7RTE - chains B and C of the 4 polymer chains in the assembly; structure by X-ray diffraction, 2.06 A resolution.

Chain B:
Molecule: 15-nt DNA strand
Sequence (15 nucleotides; row label = number of the first residue in the row):
    16 TTACCGTGGG AAAGA

Chain C:
Protein: Recombining binding protein suppressor of hairless
From: Mus musculus
UniProt: P31266 (SUH_MOUSE); residue numbers follow UniProt; this construct covers 53-474
Sequence (423 residues; each row starts with the number of its first residue):
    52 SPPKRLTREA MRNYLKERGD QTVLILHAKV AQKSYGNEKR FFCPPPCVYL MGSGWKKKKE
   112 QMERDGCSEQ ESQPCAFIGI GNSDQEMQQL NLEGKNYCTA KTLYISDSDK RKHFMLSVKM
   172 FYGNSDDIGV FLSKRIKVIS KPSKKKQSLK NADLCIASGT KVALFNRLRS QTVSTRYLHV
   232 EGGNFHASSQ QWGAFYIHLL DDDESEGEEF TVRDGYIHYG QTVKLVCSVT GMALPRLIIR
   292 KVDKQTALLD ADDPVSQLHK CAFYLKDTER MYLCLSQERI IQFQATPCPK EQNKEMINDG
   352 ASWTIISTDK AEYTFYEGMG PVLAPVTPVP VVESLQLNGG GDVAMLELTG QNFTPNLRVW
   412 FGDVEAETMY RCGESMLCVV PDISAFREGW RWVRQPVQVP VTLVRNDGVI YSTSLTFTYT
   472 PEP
Unresolved in the structure: 390-392
Differences from the reference sequence: expression tag (52)
Reported in the primary citation:
  - mutagenesis - F261A, F261A/A284V, A284V: decreased signaling in response to Notch target genes Lgmn, Hes1 and Hey1

Chain B / chain C interface:
Contacting residue pairs - 15 pairs, chain B then chain C:
  DG21(B) - Lys90(C)  sugar contact
  DG21(B) - Phe92(C)  phosphate contact
  DG21(B) - Ser221(C)  hydrogen bond to the base
  DG21(B) - Gln222(C)  base contact
  DG21(B) - Thr223(C)  hydrogen bond to the phosphate
  DT22(B) - Lys90(C)  phosphate contact
  DT22(B) - Arg91(C)  phosphate contact
  DT22(B) - Phe92(C)  hydrogen bond to the phosphate
  DT22(B) - Arg218(C)  salt bridge to the phosphate
  DT22(B) - Ser221(C)  sugar contact
  DT22(B) - Thr223(C)  hydrogen bond to the phosphate
  DG23(B) - Arg91(C)  hydrogen bond to the base
  DG23(B) - Arg218(C)  salt bridge to the phosphate
  DG23(B) - Ser221(C)  hydrogen bond to the sugar
  DG25(B) - Lys192(C)  hydrogen bond to the base
Interface residues without a listed pair, chain B (6 interface residues in all): DG24, DA26
Interface residues without a listed pair, chain C (10 interface residues in all): Glu89, Cys94

Overview:
6 residues of chain B and 10 residues of chain C are in contact; the contacts include 7 hydrogen bonds and 2
salt bridges. Polar contacts include DG21(B)-Ser221(C), DG23(B)-Arg91(C) and DG25(B)-Lys192(C). The paper
reports that F261A, F261A/A284V and A284V of chain C reduce signaling in response to Notch target genes Lgmn,
Hes1 and Hey1.
Here chain B is a 15-nt DNA strand and chain C is Recombining binding protein suppressor of hairless (Mus
musculus). Entry 7RTE (X-ray structure of wild type RBPJ-L3MBTL3-DNA complex) was determined by X-ray
diffraction (same publication as 7RTI).
